Entry 7ZR8 (electron microscopy, 3.70 A resolution); this record covers chains H and L of the 3 polymer chains in the assembly.

== Chain H ==
Name: Omi-38 fab heavy chain
Organism: Homo sapiens
Notes: antibody fragment or engineered binder
Amino-acid sequence (118 residues; numbered 1 to 118; the number before each row is that of its first residue):
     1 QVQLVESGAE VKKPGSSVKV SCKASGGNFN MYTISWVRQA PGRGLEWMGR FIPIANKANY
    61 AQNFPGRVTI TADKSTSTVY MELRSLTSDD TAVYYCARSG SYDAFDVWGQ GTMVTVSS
Disulfide bonds: C22-C96

== Chain L ==
Name: Omi-38 Fab light chain
Organism: Homo sapiens
Notes: antibody fragment or engineered binder
Amino-acid sequence (108 residues; row label = number of the first residue in the row):
     1 AIRMTQSPST LSASVGDRVT ITCRASQTIN SWLAWYQQKP GKAPKLLIYD ASNLESGVPS
    61 RFSGSGSGTE FTLTISSLQP DDFATYYCQQ YESYSPITFG QGTRLEIK
Disulfide bonds: C23-C88

== Chain H / chain L interface ==
Contacting residue pairs (28):
  Q39(H) with Q38(L), hydrogen bond; Y87(L)
  G44(H) with Y87(L)
  L45(H) with P44(L), hydrophobic; Y87(L); F99(L), hydrophobic
  W47(H) with Y94(L); I97(L)
  R50(H) with Y94(L)
  A61(H) with P96(L), hydrophobic
  Q62(H) with S95(L); P96(L)
  Y95(H) with Q38(L); K42(L)
  Y102(H) with Y49(L), hydrophobic; Y91(L)
  D103(H) with Y91(L); Y94(L), hydrogen bond
  A104(H) with L46(L), hydrophobic
  F105(H) with Y36(L), hydrogen bond (backbone-side chain); L46(L); Q89(L); F99(L), hydrophobic
  D106(H) with E55(L)
  W108(H) with Y36(L); A43(L), hydrophobic; P44(L), hydrogen bond (side chain-backbone)
  G109(H) with A43(L)
Also at the interface, not in a pair above, chain H (19 interface residues in all): V37, R43, Y60, N63
Also at the interface, not in a pair above, chain L (19 interface residues in all): A1, A34, Q101

== Overview ==
The chain H/chain L interface involves 19 residues from each chain; the contacts include 4 hydrogen bonds.
Among the polar pairs are Q39(H)-Q38(L), D103(H)-Y94(L) and F105(H)-Y36(L).
Here chain H is Omi-38 fab heavy chain and chain L is Omi-38 Fab light chain, both from Homo sapiens. Entry
7ZR8 (OMI-38 FAB IN COMPLEX WITH SARS-COV-2 BETA SPIKE RBD (local refinement)) was determined by electron
microscopy (same publication as 7ZF6, 7ZF7, 7ZFD, 7ZFF, 7ZR7 and 7ZRC).
